1I2O - chains A and B; structure by X-ray diffraction, 2.05 A resolution.

[Chain A (and B)]
Molecule: Transaldolase B
From: Escherichia coli
Notes: EC 2.2.1.2; chain B of this document is another copy of the same molecule, construct and numbering; everything in this record applies to it too
UniProt: P0A870 (TALB_ECOLI); residues 2-317 here correspond to UniProt positions 1-316 (UniProt number = residue number - 1)
Sequence (316 residues; row label = number of the first residue in the row):
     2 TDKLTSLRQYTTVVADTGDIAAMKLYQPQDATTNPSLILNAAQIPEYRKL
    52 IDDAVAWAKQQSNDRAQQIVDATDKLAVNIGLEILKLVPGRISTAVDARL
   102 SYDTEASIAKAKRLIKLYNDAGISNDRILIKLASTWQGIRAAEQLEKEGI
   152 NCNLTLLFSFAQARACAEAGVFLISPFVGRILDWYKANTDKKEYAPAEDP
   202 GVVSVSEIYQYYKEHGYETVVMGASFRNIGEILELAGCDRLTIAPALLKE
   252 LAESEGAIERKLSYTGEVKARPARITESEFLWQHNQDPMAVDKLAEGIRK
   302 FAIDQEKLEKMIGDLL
Sequence notes: engineered mutation Ala96 (Glu95 in P0A870)

[Interface between chain A and chain B]
Pairs across the interface - 30 pairs, chain A then chain B:
  Ala99(A) with Trp283(B)
  Arg100(A) with Trp283(B)
  Tyr103(A) with Ser279(B), hydrogen bond (backbone-side chain); Leu282(B), hydrophobic; Trp283(B), hydrophobic; Asn286(B)
  Asp104(A) with Ser279(B)
  Gln138(A) with Leu282(B)
  Ser279(A) with Tyr103(B), hydrogen bond (side chain-backbone); Asp104(B)
  Leu282(A) with Tyr103(B), hydrophobic; Gln138(B)
  Trp283(A) with Ala99(B); Arg100(B); Tyr103(B), hydrophobic; Ile299(B), hydrophobic; Ala303(B), hydrophobic
  Asn286(A) with Tyr103(B); Ala296(B); Arg300(B), hydrogen bond (backbone-side chain)
  Gln287(A) with Arg300(B)
  Pro289(A) with Arg300(B)
  Val292(A) with Val292(B), hydrophobic
  Asp293(A) with Asp293(B)
  Ala296(A) with Asn286(B)
  Ile299(A) with Trp283(B), hydrophobic
  Arg300(A) with Asn286(B), hydrogen bond (side chain-backbone); Gln287(B); Pro289(B)
  Ala303(A) with Trp283(B), hydrophobic
Other interface residues (no listed pair), chain A (18 interface residues in all): Glu278
Other interface residues (no listed pair), chain B (18 interface residues in all): Glu278

[Overview]
The chain A/chain B interface involves 18 residues from each chain; the contacts include 4 hydrogen bonds.
Among the polar pairs are Tyr103(A)-Ser279(B) and Asn286(A)-Arg300(B).
Chain A and chain B are both Transaldolase B (Escherichia coli); the structure, Crystal structure of
escherichia coli transaldolase B mutant E96A, was determined by X-ray diffraction together with 1I2N, 1I2P,
1I2Q and 1I2R from the same study.
